9MW9 - chains G and E of the 33 polymer chains in the assembly; structure by electron microscopy, 3.00 A resolution.

== Chain G (and E) ==
Protein: Cat1 (CRISPR-associated TIR 1)
Notes: chain E of this document is another copy of the same molecule, construct and numbering; everything in this record applies to it too
Chain sequence (263 residues; each row starts with the number of its first residue):
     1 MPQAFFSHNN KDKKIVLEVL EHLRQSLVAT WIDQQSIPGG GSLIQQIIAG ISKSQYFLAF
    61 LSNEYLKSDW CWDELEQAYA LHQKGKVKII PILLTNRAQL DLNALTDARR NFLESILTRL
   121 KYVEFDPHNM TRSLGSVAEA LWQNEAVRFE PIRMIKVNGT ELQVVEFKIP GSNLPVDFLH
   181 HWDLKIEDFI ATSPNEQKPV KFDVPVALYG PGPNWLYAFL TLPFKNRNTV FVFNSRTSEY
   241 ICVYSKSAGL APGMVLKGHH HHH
Unresolved in the structure: 1, 34-41, 259-263
What the authors report for this chain:
  - binding site for the 4-nt RNA strand: Trp215, Ser235
  - binding site for the 4-nt RNA strand: Lys225, Arg227
  - catalytic residues: Tyr122
  - mutagenesis - D33A: decreased catalytic activity on NAD+
  - mutagenesis - Y122A: abolished catalytic activity on NAD+

== Chain G / chain E interface ==
Contacting residue pairs (16; chain G residue first):
  Ser42(G) with Lys121(E)
  Trp70(G) with Arg97(E); Tyr122(E)
  Lys185(G) with Ser172(E)
  Glu187(G) with Ser172(E)
  Asp188(G) with Gly171(E)
  Thr192(G) with Glu166(E); Lys168(E); Tyr209(E), hydrogen bond (backbone-side chain)
  Ser193(G) with Tyr209(E)
  Glu196(G) with Lys168(E), salt bridge
  Phe202(G) with Tyr209(E)
  Asn226(G) with Ser235(E), hydrogen bond (backbone-side chain)
  Arg227(G) with Pro211(E)
  Lys246(G) with Ser235(E), hydrogen bond (side chain-backbone); Arg236(E)
Also at the interface, not in a pair above, chain G (14 interface residues in all): Pro194, Asp203
Also at the interface, not in a pair above, chain E (15 interface residues in all): Leu117, Thr118, Phe233, Ser238

== Summary ==
The interface between chain G and chain E involves 14 residues on one side and 15 on the other; the contacts
include 3 hydrogen bonds and 1 salt bridge. Polar contacts include Glu196(G)-Lys168(E), Thr192(G)-Tyr209(E)
and Asn226(G)-Ser235(E). From the paper: the catalytic residue Tyr122(G); D33A of chain G reduces catalytic
activity on NAD+.
Both chains are Cat1 (CRISPR-associated TIR 1). Entry 9MW9 (Cryo-EM structure of CRISPR-associated cA4 bound
Cat1 Trigonal filament assembly) was determined by electron microscopy together with 9MUD, 9MUE and 9MUO from
the same study.
